PDB entry 4AI9 | X-ray diffraction, 2.25 A resolution | chain A

[Chain A]
Name: Lysine-specific demethylase 4A
Organism: Homo sapiens
Notes: EC 1.14.11.-; fragment: catalytic domain, residues 1-359
UniProt: O75164 (KDM4A_HUMAN); residues 1-359 here = UniProt positions 1-359
Chain sequence (381 residues; each row starts with the number of its first residue; numbers below 1 keep their minus sign (Met-21 is residue -21)):
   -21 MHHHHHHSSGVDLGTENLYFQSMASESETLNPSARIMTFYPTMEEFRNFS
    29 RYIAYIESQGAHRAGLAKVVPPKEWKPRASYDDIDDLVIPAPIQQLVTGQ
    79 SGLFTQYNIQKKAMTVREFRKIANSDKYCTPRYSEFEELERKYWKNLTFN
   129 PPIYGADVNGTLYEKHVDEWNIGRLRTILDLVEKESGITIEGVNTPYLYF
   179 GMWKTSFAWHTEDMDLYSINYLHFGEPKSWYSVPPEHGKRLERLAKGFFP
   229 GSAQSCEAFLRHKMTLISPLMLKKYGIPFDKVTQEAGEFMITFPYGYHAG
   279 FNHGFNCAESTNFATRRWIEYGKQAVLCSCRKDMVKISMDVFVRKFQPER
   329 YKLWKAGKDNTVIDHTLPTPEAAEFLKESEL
Not modelled in the structure: -21 to 7, 356-359
Construct notes: expression tag (-21 to 0)
Bound ions: Ni2+: His188, Glu190, His276 (together with daminozide); Zn2+: Cys234, His240, Cys306, Cys308
Ligand contacts:
  - daminozide (DZA), molecule 1: Glu23, Arg29, Tyr30, Tyr33, Phe353
  - daminozide (DZA), molecule 2: Tyr132, Tyr177, Phe185, His188, Glu190, Ser196, Asn198, Lys206, Trp208, Thr270, His276, Ser288
Swiss-Prot annotation at these positions:
  - binding site (2-oxoglutarate): Tyr132, Asn198, Lys206, Lys241
  - binding site (Fe cation): His188, Glu190, His276
  - binding site (Zn(2+)): Cys234, His240, Cys306, Cys308
  - modified residue: Ala2 (N-acetylalanine)
  - mutagenesis: Gly133 (G133A: Abolishes histone demethylase activity; when associated with A-138), Gly138 (G138A: Abolishes histone demethylase activity; when associated with A-138), Gly165 (G165A: Abolishes histone demethylase activity; when associated with A-165), Gly170 (G170A: Abolishes histone demethylase activity; when associated with A-165), His188 (H188A: Abolishes histone demethylase activity without affecting ability to bind H4K20me2), Ser288 to Thr289 (Displays histone demethylase activity for both dimethylated and H3-K9Me3; Abolishes histone demethylase activity)
What the authors report for this chain:
  - Ni2+ coordination: His188, His276
  - binding site for daminozide: Ser196, Asn198, Thr270

[Overview]
Chain A binds daminozide. His188, Glu190 and His276 coordinate Ni2+. Cys234, His240, Cys306 and Cys308 form
the Zn2+ site. Curated annotation (UniProt) lists 4 residues binding 2-oxoglutarate, 3 Fe cation-binding
residues, 4 Zn2+-binding residues and 7 mutagenesis sites. From the paper: a binding site for daminozide at
Ser196, Asn198 and Thr270; Ni2+ coordination by His188 and His276.
Chain A is Lysine-specific demethylase 4A (Homo sapiens); the structure, JMJD2A Complexed with Daminozide, was
determined by X-ray diffraction, deposited together with 4AI8.
